Entry 4I3H (X-ray diffraction, 3.70 A resolution); this record covers chains A and G of the 6 polymer chains in the assembly.

== Chain A ==
Protein: Topoisomerase IV subunit B, DNA topoisomerase 4 subunit A chimera
Source organism: Streptococcus pneumoniae
Notes: EC 5.99.1.-, 5.99.1.3
UniProtKB: chimeric construct of Q3HZ71, D6ZLV0: residues 1-999 from Q3HZ71 (Q3HZ71_STREE) positions 1-647 (offset varies); residues 1001-1488 from D6ZLV0 positions 1-488 (UniProt number = residue number - 1000)
Amino-acid sequence (1144 residues; numbered 1 to 1496; 352 numbers in that range are skipped by the numbering (no residue carries them; nothing is unmodelled there); the number before each row is that of its first residue):
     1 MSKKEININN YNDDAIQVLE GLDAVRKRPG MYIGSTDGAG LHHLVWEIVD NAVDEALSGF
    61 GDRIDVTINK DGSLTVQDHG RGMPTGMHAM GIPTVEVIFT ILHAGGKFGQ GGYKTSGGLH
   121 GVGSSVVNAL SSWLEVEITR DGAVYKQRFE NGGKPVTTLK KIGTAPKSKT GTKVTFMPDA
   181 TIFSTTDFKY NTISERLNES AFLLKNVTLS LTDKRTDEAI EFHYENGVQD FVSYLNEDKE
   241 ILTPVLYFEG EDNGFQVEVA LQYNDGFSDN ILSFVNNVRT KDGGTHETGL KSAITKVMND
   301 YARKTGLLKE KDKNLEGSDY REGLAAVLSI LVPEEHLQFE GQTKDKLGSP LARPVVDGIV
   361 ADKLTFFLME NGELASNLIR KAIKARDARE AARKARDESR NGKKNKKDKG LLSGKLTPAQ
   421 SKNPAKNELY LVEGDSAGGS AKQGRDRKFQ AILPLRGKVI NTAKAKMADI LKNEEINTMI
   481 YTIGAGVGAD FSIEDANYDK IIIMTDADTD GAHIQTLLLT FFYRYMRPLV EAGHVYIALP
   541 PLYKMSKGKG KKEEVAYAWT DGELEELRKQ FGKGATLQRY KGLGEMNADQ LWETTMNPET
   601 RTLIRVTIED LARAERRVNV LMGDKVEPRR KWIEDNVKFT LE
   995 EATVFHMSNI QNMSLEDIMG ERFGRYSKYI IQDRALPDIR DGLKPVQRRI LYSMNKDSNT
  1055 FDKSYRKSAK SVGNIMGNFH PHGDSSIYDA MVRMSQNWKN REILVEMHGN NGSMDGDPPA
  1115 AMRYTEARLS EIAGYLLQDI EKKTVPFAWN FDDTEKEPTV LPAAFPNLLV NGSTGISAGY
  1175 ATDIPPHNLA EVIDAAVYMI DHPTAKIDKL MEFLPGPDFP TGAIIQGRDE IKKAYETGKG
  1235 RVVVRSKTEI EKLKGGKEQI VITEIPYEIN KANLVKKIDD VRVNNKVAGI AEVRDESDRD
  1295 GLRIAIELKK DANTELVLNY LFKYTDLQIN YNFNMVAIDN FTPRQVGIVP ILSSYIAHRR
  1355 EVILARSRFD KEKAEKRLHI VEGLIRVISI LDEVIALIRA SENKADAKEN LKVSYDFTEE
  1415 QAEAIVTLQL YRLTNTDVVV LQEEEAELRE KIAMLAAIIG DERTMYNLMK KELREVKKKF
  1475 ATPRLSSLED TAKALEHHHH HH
Not modelled in the structure: 1-23, 59-61, 80-93, 109-118, 312-315, 397-413, 549-555, 560, 569-576, 995-1002, 1485-1496
Differences from the reference sequence: linker (1000)
Metal / ion sites: Mg2+: Phe1316, Thr1319, Gln1322
Reported in the primary citation:
  - binding site for the 34-nt DNA strand: Lys1464, Arg1468
  - catalytic residues: Tyr1118 (proposed by the authors, not directly observed)
  - catalytic residues: Arg1117
  - mutagenesis - K1464A, K1464A/R1468A/K1471A, K1464A/R1468E/K1471E, R1468A: unchanged catalytic activity
  - conformationally variable residues (order/disorder transition): Asp1400 to Glu1413

== Chain G ==
Molecule: 34-nt DNA strand
Sequence (34 nucleotides; each row starts with the number of its first residue):
     1 CAAAGGCGGT AATACGGTTA TCCACAGAAT CAGG
Not modelled in the structure: 1-7, 28-34

== How chain A and chain G interact ==
Contacting residue pairs - 26 pairs, chain A then chain G:
  Lys458(A) - DT21(G)  sugar contact
  Lys458(A) - DC22(G)  sugar contact
  Val459(A) - DC22(G)  sugar contact
  Ile460(A) - DT21(G)  phosphate contact
  Ile460(A) - DC22(G)  phosphate contact
  Asn461(A) - DC22(G)  hydrogen bond to the phosphate
  Asn461(A) - DC23(G)  hydrogen bond to the phosphate
  Lys464(A) - DC23(G)  salt bridge to the phosphate
  Lys464(A) - DA24(G)  salt bridge to the phosphate
  His513(A) - DC22(G)  hydrogen bond to the phosphate
  His513(A) - DC23(G)  salt bridge to the phosphate
  Val626(A) - DA24(G)  phosphate contact
  Val626(A) - DC25(G)  phosphate contact
  Arg629(A) - DA24(G)  salt bridge to the phosphate
  Arg1117(A) - DG16(G)  salt bridge to the phosphate
  Tyr1118(A) - DG16(G)  hydrogen bond to the phosphate
  Ile1170(A) - DC23(G)  base contact
  Ile1170(A) - DA24(G)  base contact
  Ser1171(A) - DC23(G)  sugar contact
  Ala1172(A) - DC23(G)  phosphate contact
  Ala1172(A) - DA24(G)  phosphate contact
  Gly1173(A) - DC23(G)  phosphate contact
  Gly1173(A) - DA24(G)  hydrogen bond to the phosphate
  Tyr1174(A) - DA24(G)  sugar contact
  Ala1175(A) - DA24(G)  sugar contact
  Asn1324(A) - DG27(G)  phosphate contact
Other interface residues (no listed pair), chain A (26 interface residues in all): Gly457, Asn473, Leu517, Met622, Glu627, Phe1017, Tyr1020, Asn1326, Asn1328
Other interface residues (no listed pair), chain G (10 interface residues in all): DG17, DA20, DA26

== In short ==
The interface between chain A and chain G involves 26 residues on one side and 10 on the other; the contacts
include 5 hydrogen bonds and 5 salt bridges. Polar pairs include Asn461(A)-DC22(G), Asn461(A)-DC23(G) and
His513(A)-DC22(G). From the paper: catalytic residues Tyr1118(A) and Arg1117(A); K1464A, K1464A/R1468A/K1471A
and K1464A/R1468E/K1471E of chain A, among others, leave catalytic activity unchanged.
Chain A is Topoisomerase IV subunit B, DNA topoisomerase 4 subunit A chimera (Streptococcus pneumoniae) and
chain G is a 34-nt DNA strand; the structure, A three-gate structure of topoisomerase IV from Streptococcus
pneumoniae, was determined by X-ray diffraction together with 4JUO from the same study.
